8Q72 - chains G and M of the 16 polymer chains in the assembly; structure by electron microscopy, 4.17 A resolution (low resolution: residue-level contacts below are approximate; hydrogen-bond / salt-bridge calls are withheld).

Chain G:
Protein: JetC
Source organism: Escherichia coli
Notes: engineered mutation(s): "G" as been added to the C-terminus.
Reference sequence: A0A6D0I2P0 (A0A6D0I2P0_ECOLX); residue numbers follow UniProt; this construct covers 1-1095
Chain sequence (1096 residues; numbered 1 to 1096; the number before each row is that of its first residue):
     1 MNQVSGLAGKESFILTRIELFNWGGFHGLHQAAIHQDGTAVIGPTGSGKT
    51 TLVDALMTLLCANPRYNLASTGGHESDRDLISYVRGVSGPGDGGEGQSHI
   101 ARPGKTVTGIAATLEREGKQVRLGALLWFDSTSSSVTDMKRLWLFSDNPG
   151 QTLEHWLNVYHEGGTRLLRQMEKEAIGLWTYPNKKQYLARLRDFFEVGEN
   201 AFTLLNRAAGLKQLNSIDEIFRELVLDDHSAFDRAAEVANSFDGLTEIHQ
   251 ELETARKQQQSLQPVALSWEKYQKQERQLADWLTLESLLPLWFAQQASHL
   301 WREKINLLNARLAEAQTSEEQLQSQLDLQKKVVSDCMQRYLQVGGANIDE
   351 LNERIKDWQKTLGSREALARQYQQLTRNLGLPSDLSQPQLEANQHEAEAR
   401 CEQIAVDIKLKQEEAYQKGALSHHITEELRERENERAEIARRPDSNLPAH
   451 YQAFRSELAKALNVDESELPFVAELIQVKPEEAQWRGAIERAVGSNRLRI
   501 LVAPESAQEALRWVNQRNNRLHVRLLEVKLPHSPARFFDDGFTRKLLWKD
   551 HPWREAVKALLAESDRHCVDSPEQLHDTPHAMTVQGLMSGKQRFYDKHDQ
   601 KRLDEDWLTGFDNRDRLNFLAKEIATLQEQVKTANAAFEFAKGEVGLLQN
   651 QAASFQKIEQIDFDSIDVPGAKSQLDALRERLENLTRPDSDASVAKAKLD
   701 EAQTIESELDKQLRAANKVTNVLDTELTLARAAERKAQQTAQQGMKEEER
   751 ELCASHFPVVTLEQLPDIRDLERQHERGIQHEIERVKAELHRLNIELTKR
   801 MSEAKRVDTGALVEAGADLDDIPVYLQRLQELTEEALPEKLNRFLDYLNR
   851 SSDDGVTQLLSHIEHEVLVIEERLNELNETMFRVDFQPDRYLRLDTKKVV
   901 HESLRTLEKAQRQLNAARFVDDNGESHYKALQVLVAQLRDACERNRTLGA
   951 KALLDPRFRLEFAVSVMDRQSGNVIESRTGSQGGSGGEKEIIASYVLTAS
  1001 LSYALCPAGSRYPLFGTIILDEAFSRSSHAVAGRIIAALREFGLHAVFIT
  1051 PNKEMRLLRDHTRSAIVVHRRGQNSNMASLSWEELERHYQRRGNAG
Disordered / not traced: 344-688, 1096
Construct notes: conflict Leu-283 (Gln in A0A6D0I2P0), Ser-298 (Asn in A0A6D0I2P0), Ser-386 (Ile in A0A6D0I2P0), Glu-398 (Ala in A0A6D0I2P0), Arg-400 (Leu in A0A6D0I2P0), His-576 (Arg in A0A6D0I2P0), Ala-625 (Thr in A0A6D0I2P0), Leu-647 (Ile in A0A6D0I2P0), Ile-705 (Val in A0A6D0I2P0), Leu-729 (Ser in A0A6D0I2P0), Ala-817 (Thr in A0A6D0I2P0), Pro-823 (Thr in A0A6D0I2P0), Asp-889 (Tyr in A0A6D0I2P0), Val-933 (Ile in A0A6D0I2P0); expression tag (1096)
Ligand contacts:
  - ADP (adenosine-5'-diphosphate), molecule 1: Thr-45, Gly-46, Ser-47, Gly-48, Lys-49, Thr-50, Thr-51, Arg-78, Ser-82, Tyr-83, Val-87, Ser-88, Gly-89
  - ADP, molecule 2: Gln-982, Gly-983, Gly-984, Ser-985

Chain M:
Protein: JetD(E248A)
Source organism: Escherichia coli
Reference sequence: A0A3T6B0Z0 (A0A3T6B0Z0_ECOLX); residue numbers follow UniProt; this construct covers 1-382
Chain sequence (390 residues; each row starts with the number of its first residue):
     1 MYSPDELREKLARQWDSAKLRAERLLSPGNWPLCLPIGKPSTKIFAEQTQ
    51 RVLQHVQRWRQVAVGHVEWEAVSFRASDTPVLMPLRWILNSPSEWINAAA
   101 DPVVSREFRLLEGIIEQVNPIFHPLLVKHRSLWRHKDPQGVISAATLACR
   151 LEPGCAKGLPLRLLSGQGVDTKFIENNISLLTRLLDVRFSGEASEQGLTT
   201 FLDAFDESSHWVLVVPLSPGLLPFKKCRVTTAELAETTLPASQVLVVANE
   251 QCLHHLPALSDTIAILGCGLDVQWLSSSVLDEKRVAYWGDMDSWGLLMLA
   301 RARRCRPTLDALLMNRELFEQYASHSAVPEPVIAKEAVPDGLLNEEADFY
   351 RYLTRLPRGRLEQEFLPVGIAEEALLRWGKESGSLEVLFQ
Disordered / not traced: 118-390
Construct notes: conflict Phe-74 (Tyr in A0A3T6B0Z0), Arg-358 (Cys in A0A3T6B0Z0), Ala-374 (Val in A0A3T6B0Z0); engineered mutation Ala-248 (Glu in A0A3T6B0Z0); expression tag (383-390)

Chain G / chain M interface:
Contacting residue pairs - 19 pairs, chain G then chain M:
  Ser-852(G) with Gln-50(M)
  Asp-853(G) with Gln-50(M)
  Arg-912(G) with Arg-75(M); Ala-76(M); Ser-77(M); Asp-78(M)
  Gln-913(G) with Asp-78(M)
  Asn-915(G) with Ala-76(M)
  Ala-916(G) with Ser-77(M); Val-81(M)
  Arg-918(G) with Thr-49(M); Gln-50(M); Leu-53(M)
  Phe-919(G) with Phe-45(M); Thr-49(M); Leu-53(M); Arg-60(M); Val-81(M)
  Asp-921(G) with Arg-60(M)
Interface residues without a listed pair, chain M (13 interface residues in all): Val-52, Thr-79, Met-83

In short:
Chain G and chain M form an interface of 9 and 13 residues respectively. Chain G binds ADP.
Here chain G is JetC and chain M is JetD(E248A), both from Escherichia coli. Entry 8Q72 (E. coli plasmid-borne
JetABCD(E248A) core in a cleavage-competent state) was determined by electron microscopy.
